PDB entry 5FFV | X-ray diffraction, 1.30 A resolution | chains A and C

Chain A:
Name: Peregrin
Organism: Homo sapiens
Reference sequence: P55201 (BRPF1_HUMAN); numbering as in UniProt (aligned over 626-740)
Amino-acid sequence (116 residues; row label = number of the first residue in the row):
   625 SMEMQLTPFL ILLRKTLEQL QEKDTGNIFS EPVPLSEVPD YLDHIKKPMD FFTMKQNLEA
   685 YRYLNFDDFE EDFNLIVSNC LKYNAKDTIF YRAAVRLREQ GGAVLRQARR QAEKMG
Disordered / not traced: 625-628, 740
Construct notes: expression tag (625)

Chain C:
Name: Histone H3
Reference sequence: K7EMV3 (K7EMV3_HUMAN); residues 9-19 here correspond to UniProt positions 10-20 (UniProt number = residue number + 1)
Amino-acid sequence (11 residues; row label = number of the first residue in the row):
     9 KSTGGKAPRK Q
Disordered / not traced: 9, 18-19
Modified positions: Lys14 (N(6)-acetyllysine; ALY)

Chain A / chain C interface:
Contacting residue pairs (19):
  Gly650(A) - Arg17(C)  hydrogen bond (backbone-side chain)
  Ile652(A) - Lys14(C)
  Ile652(A) - Arg17(C)
  Phe653(A) - Lys14(C)
  Val657(A) - Lys14(C)
  Val662(A) - Lys14(C)
  Asp664(A) - Thr11(C)
  Asp664(A) - Gly12(C)  hydrogen bond (side chain-backbone)
  His668(A) - Ser10(C)  hydrogen bond (side chain-backbone)
  His668(A) - Thr11(C)
  Cys704(A) - Lys14(C)
  Tyr707(A) - Thr11(C)  hydrogen bond (backbone-side chain)
  Tyr707(A) - Gly12(C)
  Tyr707(A) - Gly13(C)  hydrogen bond (side chain-backbone)
  Asn708(A) - Lys14(C)
  Ile713(A) - Arg17(C)
  Phe714(A) - Lys14(C)
  Phe714(A) - Ala15(C)
  Phe714(A) - Arg17(C)

Overview:
The interface between chain A and chain C involves 12 residues on one side and 7 on the other; the contacts
include 5 hydrogen bonds. Polar contacts include Gly650(A)-Arg17(C), Asp664(A)-Gly12(C) and
His668(A)-Ser10(C).
Here chain A is Peregrin (Homo sapiens) and chain C is Histone H3. Entry 5FFV (Crystal structure of the
bromodomain of human BRPF1 in complex with H3K14ac histone peptide) was determined by X-ray diffraction.
